Entry 6QN1 (electron microscopy, 3.28 A resolution); this record covers chains CK and DF of the 240 polymer chains in the assembly.

Chain CK (and DF):
Name: BMC domain-containing protein
From: Klebsiella pneumoniae
Notes: chain DF of this document is another copy of the same molecule, construct and numbering; everything in this record applies to it too
UniProtKB: A0A0J4R4X1 (A0A0J4R4X1_KLEPN); residue numbers follow UniProt; this construct covers 1-87
Sequence (100 residues; each row starts with the number of its first residue):
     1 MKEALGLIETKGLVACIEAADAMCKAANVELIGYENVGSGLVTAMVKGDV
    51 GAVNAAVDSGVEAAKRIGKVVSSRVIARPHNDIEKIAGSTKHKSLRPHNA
Unresolved in the structure: 1-2, 84-100 (chain DF: 1-2, 89-100)
Sequence notes: conflict Lys69 (Glu in A0A0J4R4X1); expression tag (88-100)

Interface between chain CK and chain DF:
Residue-residue contacts - 26 pairs, chain CK then chain DF:
  Gly12(CK) - Glu9(DF)
  Leu13(CK) - Glu9(DF)  hydrogen bond (backbone-side chain)
  Leu13(CK) - Met45(DF)  hydrophobic
  Val14(CK) - Leu7(DF)  hydrophobic
  Val14(CK) - Glu9(DF)
  Val14(CK) - Ser72(DF)
  Val14(CK) - Arg74(DF)
  Ile17(CK) - Leu7(DF)  hydrophobic
  Ile17(CK) - Met45(DF)  hydrophobic
  Ile17(CK) - Ile83(DF)  hydrophobic
  Glu18(CK) - Arg74(DF)  salt bridge
  Ala20(CK) - Ile83(DF)
  Asp21(CK) - Ile76(DF)
  Asp21(CK) - Pro79(DF)
  Asp21(CK) - His80(DF)  hydrogen bond (side chain-backbone)
  Asp21(CK) - Ile83(DF)
  Cys24(CK) - His80(DF)
  Cys24(CK) - Asp82(DF)
  Lys25(CK) - Arg78(DF)  hydrogen bond (side chain-backbone)
  Leu31(CK) - Asp82(DF)
  Leu31(CK) - Ile83(DF)  hydrophobic
  Leu31(CK) - Ile86(DF)  hydrophobic
  Tyr34(CK) - Ile86(DF)  hydrophobic
  Asn36(CK) - Val37(DF)
  Gly40(CK) - Ser39(DF)
  Ile67(CK) - Arg74(DF)
Other interface residues (no listed pair), chain CK (18 interface residues in all): Val29, Glu30, Ser39, Val42
Other interface residues (no listed pair), chain DF (17 interface residues in all): Glu35, Leu41, Thr43

In short:
18 residues of chain CK and 17 residues of chain DF are in contact, with 3 hydrogen bonds and 1 salt bridge.
Polar pairs include Glu18(CK)-Arg74(DF), Leu13(CK)-Glu9(DF) and Asp21(CK)-His80(DF).
Chain CK and chain DF are both BMC domain-containing protein (Klebsiella pneumoniae); the structure, T=4
quasi-symmetric bacterial microcompartment particle, was determined by electron microscopy.
